PDB entry 2OC0 | X-ray diffraction, 2.30 A resolution | chains B and C of the 4 polymer chains in the assembly

Chain B:
Name: Hepatitis C virus
Notes: engineered mutation(s): C22S
UniProtKB: Q9QP06 (Q9QP06_9HEPC); residues 21-39 here correspond to UniProt positions 1678-1696 (UniProt number = residue number + 1657)
Amino-acid sequence (23 residues; each row starts with the number of its first residue):
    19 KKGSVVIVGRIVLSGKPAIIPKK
Not modelled in the structure: 19
Differences from the reference sequence: cloning artifact (19-20, 40-41)

Chain C:
Name: Hepatitis C Virus
Source organism: Hepatitis C virus
UniProtKB: Q9ELS8 (Q9ELS8_9HEPC); residues 1-181 here correspond to UniProt positions 1027-1207 (UniProt number = residue number + 1026)
Amino-acid sequence (200 residues; each row starts with the number of its first residue; numbers below 1 keep their minus sign (Met-10 is residue -10)):
   -10 MASMTGGQQMGAPITAYAQQTRGLLGCIITSLTGRDKNQVEGEVQIVSTA
    40 TQTFLATCINGVCWTVYHGAGTRTIASPKGPVIQMYTNVDQDLVGWPAPQ
    90 GSRSLTPCTCGSSDLYLVTRHADVIPVRRRGDSRGSLLSPRPISYLKGSS
   140 GGPLLCPAGHAVGLFRAAVCTRGVAKAVDFIPVENLETTMRSGSHHHHHH
Not modelled in the structure: -10 to 28, 180-189
Differences from the reference sequence: cloning artifact (-10 to 0, 182-183); conflict Arg119 (Gln1145 in Q9ELS8); expression tag (184-189)

How chain B and chain C interact:
Pairs across the interface (7):
  Lys34(B) - Val113(C)
  Pro35(B) - Ala111(C)
  Pro35(B) - Val113(C)  hydrophobic
  Ile37(B) - Arg109(C)
  Ile38(B) - Val29(C)  hydrophobic
  Ile38(B) - Glu30(C)
  Ile38(B) - Gly31(C)
Also at the interface, not in a pair above, chain B (5 interface residues in all): Ala36
Also at the interface, not in a pair above, chain C (9 interface residues in all): Ile35, Val107, His110

Summary:
Chain B and chain C form an interface of 5 and 9 residues respectively.
Chain B is Hepatitis C virus and chain C is Hepatitis C Virus (Hepatitis C virus); the structure, Structure of
NS3 complexed with a ketoamide inhibitor SCh491762, was determined by X-ray diffraction, deposited together
with 2O8M, 2OBO, 2OBQ, 2OC1, 2OC7 and 2OC8.
